PDB entry 9CTW | electron microscopy, 3.01 A resolution | chains C and D of the 6 polymer chains in the assembly

== Chain C ==
Molecule: Long conformation Fab light chain
From: Mus musculus
Notes: antibody fragment or engineered binder
Sequence (238 residues; row label = number of the first residue in the row; numbers below 1 keep their minus sign (Met-19 is residue -19)):
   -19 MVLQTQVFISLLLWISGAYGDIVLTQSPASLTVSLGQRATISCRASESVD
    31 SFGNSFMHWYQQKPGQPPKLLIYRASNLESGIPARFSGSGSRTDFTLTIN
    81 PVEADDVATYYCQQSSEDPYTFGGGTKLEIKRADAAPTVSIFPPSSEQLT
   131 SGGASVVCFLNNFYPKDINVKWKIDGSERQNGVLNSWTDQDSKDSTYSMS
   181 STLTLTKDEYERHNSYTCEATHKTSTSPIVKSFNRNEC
Disordered / not traced: -19 to 0
Disulfides: Cys23-Cys92, Cys138-Cys198

== Chain D ==
Molecule: Long conformation Fab heavy chain
From: Mus musculus
Notes: antibody fragment or engineered binder
Sequence (262 residues; row label = number of the first residue in the row; numbers below 1 keep their minus sign (Met-18 is residue -18)):
   -18 MKHLWFFLLLVAAPRWVLSEVQLQQSGAELVRPGSSVKISCKGSGYVFSN
    32 YWMNWVKQRPGQGLEWIGQIYPGDGDTNYNGKFKGKATLTADKSSSTAYM
    82 QLSSLTSEDSAVYFCASGYLGENYVMDFWGQGTSVTVSSAKTTPPSVYPL
   132 APGSAAQTNSMVTLGCLVKGYFPEPVTVTWNSGSLSSGVHTFPAVLQSDL
   182 YTLSSSVTVPSSTWPSETVTCNVAHPASSTKVDKKIVPRDCGCKPCICTV
   232 PEVSSHHHHHHH
Disordered / not traced: -18 to 0, 221-243
Disulfides: Cys22-Cys96, Cys147-Cys202

== How chain C and chain D interact ==
Contacting residue pairs (55; chain C residue first):
  Phe36(C) - Tyr105(D)  hydrophobic
  His38(C) - Tyr105(D)  hydrogen bond (side chain-backbone)
  Tyr40(C) - Met107(D)
  Tyr40(C) - Trp110(D)  hydrophobic
  Gln42(C) - Gln39(D)  hydrogen bond
  Pro47(C) - Phe95(D)  hydrophobic
  Pro47(C) - Trp110(D)  hydrophobic
  Pro47(C) - Gly111(D)
  Pro48(C) - Leu45(D)  hydrophobic
  Pro48(C) - Trp110(D)
  Leu50(C) - Val106(D)  hydrophobic
  Leu50(C) - Met107(D)
  Leu50(C) - Asp108(D)
  Glu59(C) - Tyr100(D)
  Glu59(C) - Asp108(D)
  Gln93(C) - Met107(D)
  Ser95(C) - Tyr105(D)  hydrogen bond (side chain-backbone)
  Asp98(C) - Trp47(D)
  Asp98(C) - Asn59(D)  hydrogen bond
  Asp98(C) - Tyr60(D)
  Pro99(C) - Trp47(D)  hydrophobic
  Pro99(C) - Asn61(D)
  Tyr100(C) - Trp47(D)
  Tyr100(C) - Gln50(D)  hydrogen bond
  Tyr100(C) - Asn104(D)  hydrogen bond (side chain-backbone)
  Phe102(C) - Leu45(D)  hydrophobic
  Ser120(C) - Thr144(D)
  Ile121(C) - Ser135(D)
  Phe122(C) - Ala132(D)
  Phe122(C) - Pro133(D)  hydrophobic
  Phe122(C) - Thr144(D)
  Pro123(C) - Ala132(D)
  Pro123(C) - Gly134(D)
  Pro123(C) - Arg220(D)  hydrogen bond (backbone-side chain)
  Pro124(C) - Arg220(D)  hydrogen bond (backbone-side chain)
  Ser125(C) - Tyr129(D)
  Ser125(C) - Pro130(D)
  Ser125(C) - Arg220(D)
  Glu127(C) - Tyr129(D)
  Glu127(C) - Lys215(D)  salt bridge
  Gln128(C) - Tyr129(D)
  Ser131(C) - Tyr129(D)  hydrogen bond
  Phe139(C) - Phe173(D)  hydrophobic
  Asn141(C) - His171(D)
  Asn142(C) - His171(D)
  Leu164(C) - Gln178(D)
  Ser166(C) - Phe173(D)
  Ser166(C) - Pro174(D)  hydrogen bond (side chain-backbone)
  Trp167(C) - Pro174(D)
  Thr168(C) - Phe173(D)
  Ser178(C) - His171(D)
  Met179(C) - Phe173(D)
  Ser180(C) - Phe173(D)
  Phe213(C) - Ser135(D)
  Cys218(C) - Gly134(D)  hydrogen bond (side chain-backbone)
Also at the interface, not in a pair above, chain C (41 interface residues in all): Tyr91, Ser135, Val137, Asn165, Ser212, Glu217
Also at the interface, not in a pair above, chain D (44 interface residues in all): Asn35, Val37, Gly44, Glu46, Gln112, Leu131, Leu145, Gly146, Leu148, Lys150, Thr172, Val176, Ser185, Ser186, Ser187

== In short ==
41 residues of chain C and 44 residues of chain D are in contact; the contacts include 11 hydrogen bonds and 1
salt bridge. Among the polar pairs are Glu127(C)-Lys215(D), His38(C)-Tyr105(D) and Gln42(C)-Gln39(D).
Chain C is Long conformation Fab light chain and chain D is Long conformation Fab heavy chain, both from Mus
musculus; the structure, Cryo-EM structure of SARS-CoV-2 M (long conformation) in the presence of C1P, was
determined by electron microscopy, deposited together with 9CTU.
